PDB entry 9PD8 | electron microscopy, 4.23 A resolution (low resolution: residue-level contacts below are approximate; hydrogen-bond / salt-bridge calls are withheld) | chains I and M of the 15 polymer chains in the assembly

== Chain I ==
Protein: Synaptosomal-associated protein 25, Alpha-soluble NSF attachment protein
Organism: Rattus norvegicus
UniProt: P60881 (SNP25_RAT); residues 1-206 carry their UniProt numbers (206 of 501 residues fall inside the UniProt entry; the rest is not from it)
Sequence (518 residues; row label = number of the first residue in the row; numbers below 1 keep their minus sign (Met-15 is residue -15)):
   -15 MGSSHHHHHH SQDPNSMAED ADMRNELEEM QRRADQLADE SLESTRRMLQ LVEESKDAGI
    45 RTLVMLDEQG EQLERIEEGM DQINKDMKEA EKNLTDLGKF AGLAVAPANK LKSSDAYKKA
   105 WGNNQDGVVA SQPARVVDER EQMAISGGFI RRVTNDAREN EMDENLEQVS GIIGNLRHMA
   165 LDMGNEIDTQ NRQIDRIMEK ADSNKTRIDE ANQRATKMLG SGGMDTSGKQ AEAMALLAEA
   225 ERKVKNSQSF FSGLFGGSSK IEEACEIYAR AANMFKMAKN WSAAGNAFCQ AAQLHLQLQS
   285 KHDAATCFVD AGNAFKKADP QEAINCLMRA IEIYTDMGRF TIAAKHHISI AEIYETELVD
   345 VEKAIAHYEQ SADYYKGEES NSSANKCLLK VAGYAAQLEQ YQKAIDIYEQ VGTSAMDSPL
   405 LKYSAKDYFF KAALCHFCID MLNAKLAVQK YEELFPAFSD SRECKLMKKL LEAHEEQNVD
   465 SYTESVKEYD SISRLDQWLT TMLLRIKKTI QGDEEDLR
Unresolved in the structure: -15 to 16, 87-502
Construct notes: expression tag (-15 to 0); conflict Ala85 (Cys in P60881), Ala88 (Cys in P60881), Ala90 (Cys in P60881), Ala92 (Cys in P60881); linker (207)

== Chain M ==
Protein: Alpha-soluble NSF attachment protein isoform X2
Organism: Cricetulus griseus
UniProt: A0A8C2LIB4 (A0A8C2LIB4_CRIGR); residues 1-295 here = UniProt positions 1-295
Sequence (296 residues; numbered 0 to 295; the number before each row is that of its first residue; numbering starts at 0):
     0 GMDTSGKQAE AMALLAEAER KVKNSQSFFS GLFGGSSKIE EACEIYARAA NMFKMAKNWS
    60 AAGNAFCQAA QLHLQLQSKH DAATCFVDAG NAFKKADPQE AINCLMRAIE IYTDMGRFTI
   120 AAKHHISIAE IYETELVDVE KAIAHYEQSA DYYKGEESNS SANKCLLKVA GYAAQLEQYQ
   180 KAIDIYEQVG TSAMDSPLLK YSAKDYFFKA ALCHFCIDML NAKLAVQKYE ELFPAFSDSR
   240 ECKLMKKLLE AHEEQNVDSY TESVKEYDSI SRLDQWLTTM LLRIKKTIQG DEEDLR
Unresolved in the structure: 289-295
Construct notes: expression tag (0); conflict Ile44 (Met in A0A8C2LIB4), Met244 (Val in A0A8C2LIB4)

== Interface between chain I and chain M ==
Residue-residue contacts (9; chain I residue first):
  Glu38(I) - Lys199(M)
  Glu38(I) - Tyr200(M)
  Ala42(I) - Leu197(M)
  Ala42(I) - Tyr200(M)
  Arg45(I) - Pro196(M)
  Arg45(I) - Leu197(M)
  Arg45(I) - Lys199(M)
  Arg45(I) - Tyr200(M)
  Thr46(I) - Leu197(M)
Also at the interface, not in a pair above, chain I (5 interface residues in all): Asp41

== Overview ==
5 residues of chain I and 4 residues of chain M are in contact.
Chain I is Synaptosomal-associated protein 25, Alpha-soluble NSF attachment protein (Rattus norvegicus) and
chain M is Alpha-soluble NSF attachment protein isoform X2 (Cricetulus griseus); the structure, 22bin20S
complex (NSF-alphaSNAP-2:2 syntaxin-1a:SNAP-25), hydrolyzing, class 21, was determined by electron microscopy,
deposited together with 9OJR, 9OJU, 9OJZ, 9OK3, 9OK5, 9OKC and 17 further entries.
